3AN2 - chains B and D of the 10 polymer chains in the assembly; structure by X-ray diffraction, 3.60 A resolution.

[Chain B]
Name: Histone H4
From: Homo sapiens
Reference sequence: B2R4R0 (B2R4R0_HUMAN); residues 0-102 here correspond to UniProt positions 1-103 (UniProt number = residue number + 1)
Amino-acid sequence (106 residues; row label = number of the first residue in the row; numbers below 1 keep their minus sign (Gly-3 is residue -3)):
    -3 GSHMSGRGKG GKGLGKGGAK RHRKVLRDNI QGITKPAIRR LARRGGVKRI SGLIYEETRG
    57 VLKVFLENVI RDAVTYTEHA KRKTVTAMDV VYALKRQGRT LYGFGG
Not modelled in the structure: -3 to 24
Differences from the reference sequence: expression tag (-3 to -1)

[Chain D]
Name: Histone H2B type 1-J
From: Homo sapiens
Reference sequence: P06899 (H2B1J_HUMAN); residues 0-125 here correspond to UniProt positions 1-126 (UniProt number = residue number + 1)
Amino-acid sequence (129 residues; numbered -3 to 125; the number before each row is that of its first residue; numbers below 1 keep their minus sign (Gly-3 is residue -3)):
    -3 GSHMPEPAKS APAPKKGSKK AVTKAQKKDG KKRKRSRKES YSIYVYKVLK QVHPDTGISS
    57 KAMGIMNSFV NDIFERIAGE ASRLAHYNKR STITSREIQT AVRLLLPGEL AKHAVSEGTK
   117 AVTKYTSAK
Not modelled in the structure: -3 to 34, 125
Modified positions: Mse0 (selenomethionine); Mse59 (selenomethionine; parent Met); Mse62 (selenomethionine; parent Met)
Differences from the reference sequence: expression tag (-3 to -1)
UniProt features mapped onto this chain:
  - modified residue: Pro1 (N-acetylproline), Glu2 (ADP-ribosyl glutamic acid), Lys5 (N6-(2-hydroxyisobutyryl)lysine), Ser6 (ADP-ribosylserine), Lys11 (N6-(beta-hydroxybutyryl)lysine), Lys12 (N6-(2-hydroxyisobutyryl)lysine), Ser14 (Phosphoserine), Lys15 (N6-acetyllysine), Lys16 (N6-(beta-hydroxybutyryl)lysine), Lys20 (N6-(2-hydroxyisobutyryl)lysine), Lys23 (N6-(2-hydroxyisobutyryl)lysine), Lys24 (N6-(2-hydroxyisobutyryl)lysine), Lys34 (N6-(2-hydroxyisobutyryl)lysine), Glu35 (PolyADP-ribosyl glutamic acid), Ser36 (Phosphoserine), Lys43 (N6-(2-hydroxyisobutyryl)lysine), Lys46 (N6-(2-hydroxyisobutyryl)lysine), Lys57 (N6,N6-dimethyllysine), Arg79 (Dimethylated arginine), Lys85 (N6,N6,N6-trimethyllysine) and 6 more in UniProt
  - glycosylation: Ser112 (O-linked (GlcNAc) serine)
  - cross-link (Glycyl lysine isopeptide (Lys-Gly)): Lys5 (interchain with G-Cter in SUMO2), Lys20 (interchain with G-Cter in SUMO2), Lys34 (interchain with G-Cter in ubiquitin), Lys120 (interchain with G-Cter in ubiquitin)

[Interface between chain B and chain D]
Pairs across the interface (20):
  Asp68(B) with Leu100(D)
  Thr71(B) with Leu100(D)
  Tyr72(B) with Glu76(D), hydrogen bond; Leu80(D), hydrophobic; Tyr83(D), hydrophobic; Leu100(D)
  Glu74(B) with Arg92(D)
  His75(B) with Leu80(D); Asn84(D); Arg92(D), hydrogen bond (backbone-side chain); Glu93(D), salt bridge; Thr96(D), hydrogen bond
  Ala76(B) with Asn84(D)
  Lys77(B) with Arg86(D); Arg92(D)
  Tyr88(B) with Tyr83(D), hydrophobic
  Lys91(B) with Tyr83(D)
  Arg92(B) with Glu76(D); Leu100(D), hydrogen bond (side chain-backbone); Leu101(D)
Interface residues without a listed pair, chain D (11 interface residues in all): Arg99

[Overview]
10 residues of chain B and 11 residues of chain D are in contact; the contacts include 4 hydrogen bonds and 1
salt bridge. Polar pairs include His75(B)-Glu93(D), Tyr72(B)-Glu76(D) and His75(B)-Arg92(D).
Here chain B is Histone H4 and chain D is Histone H2B type 1-J, both from Homo sapiens. Entry 3AN2 (The
structure of the centromeric nucleosome containing CENP-A) was determined by X-ray diffraction.
